5FKO - chain A; structure by X-ray diffraction, 1.85 A resolution.

Chain A:
Name: Tetracycline repressor, class D, E147A mutant
From: Escherichia coli
UniProt: C6G9U5 (C6G9U5_ECOLX); numbering as in UniProt (aligned over 3-208)
Amino-acid sequence (207 residues; numbered 2 to 208; the number before each row is that of its first residue):
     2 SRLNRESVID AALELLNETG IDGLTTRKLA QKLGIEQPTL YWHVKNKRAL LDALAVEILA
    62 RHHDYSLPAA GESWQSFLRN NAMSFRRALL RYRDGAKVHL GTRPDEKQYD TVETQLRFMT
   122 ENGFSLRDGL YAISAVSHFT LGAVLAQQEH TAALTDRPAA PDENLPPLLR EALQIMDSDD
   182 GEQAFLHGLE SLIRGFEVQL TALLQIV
Disordered / not traced: 156-164
Sequence notes: expression tag (2); engineered mutation A147 (Glu in C6G9U5)
Bound ions: Mg2+: H100 (together with 5a,6-anhydrotetracycline)
Small-molecule neighbours: 5a,6-anhydrotetracycline (TDC): L60, H64, S67, N82, F86, H100, T103, R104, P105, Q109, T112, V113, Q116, L117, L131, I134, S138, L170, L174, M177

Summary:
Bound to chain A: 5a,6-anhydrotetracycline.
Chain A is Tetracycline repressor, class D, E147A mutant (Escherichia coli); the structure, TetR(D) E147A
mutant in complex with anhydrotetracycline and magnesium, was determined by X-ray diffraction together with
5FKK, 5FKL, 5FKM and 5FKN from the same study.
